5VIN - chain A; structure by X-ray diffraction, 2.60 A resolution.

# Chain A
Name: Phosphoglucomutase-1
Source organism: Homo sapiens
Notes: EC 5.4.2.2
UniProt: P36871 (PGM1_HUMAN); numbering as in UniProt (aligned over 1-562)
Chain sequence (585 residues; row label = number of the first residue in the row; numbers below 1 keep their minus sign (Met-22 is residue -22)):
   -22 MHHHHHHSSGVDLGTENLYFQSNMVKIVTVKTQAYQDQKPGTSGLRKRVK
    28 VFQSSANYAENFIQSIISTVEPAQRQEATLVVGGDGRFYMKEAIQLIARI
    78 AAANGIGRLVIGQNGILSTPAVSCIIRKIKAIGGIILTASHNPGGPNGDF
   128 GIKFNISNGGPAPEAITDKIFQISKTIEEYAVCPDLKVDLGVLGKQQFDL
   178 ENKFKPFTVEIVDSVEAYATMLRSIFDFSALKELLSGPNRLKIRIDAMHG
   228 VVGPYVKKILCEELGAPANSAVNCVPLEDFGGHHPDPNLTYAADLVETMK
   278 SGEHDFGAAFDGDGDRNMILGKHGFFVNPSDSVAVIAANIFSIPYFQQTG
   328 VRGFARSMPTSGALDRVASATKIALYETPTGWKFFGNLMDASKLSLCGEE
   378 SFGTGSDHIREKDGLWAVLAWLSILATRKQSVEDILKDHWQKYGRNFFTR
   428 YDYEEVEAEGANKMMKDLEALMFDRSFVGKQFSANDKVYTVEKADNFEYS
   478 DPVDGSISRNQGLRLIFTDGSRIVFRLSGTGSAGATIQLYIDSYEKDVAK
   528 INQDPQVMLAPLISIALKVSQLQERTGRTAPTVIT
Not modelled in the structure: -22 to -2
Sequence notes: expression tag (-22 to 0); engineered mutation Gln515 (Arg in P36871)
Bound ions: Co2+: Ser117, Asp288, Asp290, Asp292
Curated features (UniProtKB/Swiss-Prot):
  - active site: Ser117 (Phosphoserine intermediate)
  - binding site (alpha-D-glucose 1,6-bisphosphate): Arg23, Ser117, Asp292, Arg293, Thr357, Glu376, Ser378, Lys389
  - binding site (Mg(2+)): Ser117, Asp288, Asp290, Asp292
  - modified residue: Met1 (N-acetylmethionine), Lys16 (N6-acetyllysine), Thr115 (Phosphothreonine), Ser117 (Phosphoserine), Ser134 (Phosphoserine), Thr185 (Phosphothreonine), Ser201 (Phosphoserine), Ser206 (Phosphoserine), Ser213 (Phosphoserine), Lys349 (N6-acetyllysine), Tyr353 (Phosphotyrosine), Ser369 (Phosphoserine), Ser378 (Phosphoserine), Lys419 (N6-succinyllysine), Thr467 (Phosphothreonine), Ser477 (Phosphoserine), Ser485 (Phosphoserine), Ser505 (Phosphoserine), Thr507 (Phosphothreonine), Ser509 (Phosphoserine) and 1 more in UniProt
  - natural variant: Thr19 (T19A: In CDG1T), Asn38 (N38Y: In CDG1T), Gln41 (Q41R: In CDG1T), Asp62 (D62H: In CDG1T), Lys68 (K68M: In allele PGM1*7+, allele PGM1*7-, allele PGM1*3+ and allele PGM1*3-), Thr115 (T115A: In CDG1T), Gly121 (G121R: In CDG1T), Arg221 (R221C: In allele PGM1*2+, allele PGM1*2-, allele PGM1*3+ and allele PGM1*3-), Asp263 (D263G: In CDG1T; D263Y: In CDG1T), Gly291 (G291R: In CDG1T), Gly330 (G330R: In CDG1T), Glu377 (E377K: In CDG1T), 3 further natural variant entries in UniProt
Reported in the primary citation:
  - mutagenesis - R515Q: abolished catalytic activity
  - conformationally variable residues (order/disorder transition): Thr507 to Ser509
  - catalytic residues: Ser117 (citing earlier work)
  - disease-associated variants - R503Q: abolished catalytic activity (citing earlier work)

# Overview
Ser117, Asp288, Asp290 and Asp292 form the Co2+ site. From UniProt: active-site residue Ser117, 8
alpha-D-glucose 1,6-bisphosphate-binding residues and 4 Mg2+-binding residues. From the paper: the catalytic
residue Ser117; R515Q and R503Q abolish catalytic activity.
Chain A is Phosphoglucomutase-1 (Homo sapiens); the structure, Crystal Structure of the R515Q missense variant
of human PGM1, was determined by X-ray diffraction (same publication as 6UIQ, 5VEC, 5VBI and 5VG7).
